PDB entry 1NOI | X-ray diffraction, 2.50 A resolution | chains A and B

== Chain A (and B) ==
Protein: Glycogen phosphorylase
From: Oryctolagus cuniculus
Notes: EC 2.4.1.1; chain B of this document is another copy of the same molecule, construct and numbering; everything in this record applies to it too
Reference sequence: P00489 (PHS2_RABIT); residues 1-842 here = UniProt positions 1-842
Chain sequence (842 residues; each row starts with the number of its first residue):
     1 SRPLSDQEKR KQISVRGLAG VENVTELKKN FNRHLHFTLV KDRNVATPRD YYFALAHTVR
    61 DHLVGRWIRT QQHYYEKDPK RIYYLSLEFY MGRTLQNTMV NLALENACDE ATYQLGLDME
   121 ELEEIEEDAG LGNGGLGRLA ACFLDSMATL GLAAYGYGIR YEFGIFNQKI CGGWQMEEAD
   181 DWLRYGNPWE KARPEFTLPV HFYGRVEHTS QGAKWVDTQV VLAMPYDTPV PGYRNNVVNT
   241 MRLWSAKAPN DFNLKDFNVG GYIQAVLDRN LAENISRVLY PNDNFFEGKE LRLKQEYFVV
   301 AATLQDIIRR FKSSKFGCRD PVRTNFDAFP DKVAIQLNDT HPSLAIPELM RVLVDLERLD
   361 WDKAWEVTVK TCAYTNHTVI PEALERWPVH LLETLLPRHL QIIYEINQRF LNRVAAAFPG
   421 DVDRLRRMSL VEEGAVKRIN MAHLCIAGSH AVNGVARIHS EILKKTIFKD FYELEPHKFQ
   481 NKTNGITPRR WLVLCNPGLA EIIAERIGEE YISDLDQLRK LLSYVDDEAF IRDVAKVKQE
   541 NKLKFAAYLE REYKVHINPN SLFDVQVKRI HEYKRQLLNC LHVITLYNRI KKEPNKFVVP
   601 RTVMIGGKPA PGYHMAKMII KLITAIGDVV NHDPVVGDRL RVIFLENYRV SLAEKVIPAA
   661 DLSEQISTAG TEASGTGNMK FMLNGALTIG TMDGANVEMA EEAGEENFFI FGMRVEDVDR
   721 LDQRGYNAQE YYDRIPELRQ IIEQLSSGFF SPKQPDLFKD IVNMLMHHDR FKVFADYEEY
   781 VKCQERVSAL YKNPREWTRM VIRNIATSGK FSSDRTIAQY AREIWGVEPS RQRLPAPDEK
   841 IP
Disordered / not traced: 1-9, 282-286, 839-842
Sequence notes: conflict I380 (Leu in P00489), P609 (Ala in P00489)
Covalently attached groups: pyridoxal phosphate (PLP) linked to K680
Residues lining bound ligands:
  - nojirimycine tetrazole (NTZ): G135, L136, L139, H377, T378, V455, N484, R569, Y573, E672, A673, S674, G675, T676
  - pyridoxal phosphate (PLP): Y90, N133, G134, G135, R138, W491, V567, K568, K574, Y648, R649, V650, A653, Q665, G675, T676, G677
Swiss-Prot annotation at these positions:
  - modified residue: S747 (Phosphoserine)

== How chain A and chain B interact ==
Residue-residue contacts (87; chain A residue first):
  R10(A) with R43(B), hydrogen bond (side chain-backbone); Y51(B), hydrogen bond; L115(B), hydrogen bond (backbone-backbone)
  K11(A) with R43(B), hydrogen bond (backbone-side chain)
  Q12(A) with K28(B); N32(B), hydrogen bond (backbone-side chain); Q114(B); L115(B)
  I13(A) with N32(B); L35(B), hydrophobic; H36(B); R43(B); L115(B)
  S14(A) with N32(B); H36(B)
  V15(A) with H36(B)
  L18(A) with N32(B); R33(B); F37(B)
  K28(A) with Q12(B)
  K29(A) with L18(B)
  N30(A) with R33(B), hydrogen bond
  N32(A) with Q12(B), hydrogen bond (side chain-backbone); I13(B); S14(B), hydrogen bond (side chain-backbone); L18(B)
  R33(A) with L18(B); K29(B); N30(B), hydrogen bond; R33(B); D61(B), salt bridge
  L35(A) with I13(B), hydrophobic
  H36(A) with I13(B); S14(B); V15(B); L18(B); I68(B)
  F37(A) with L18(B), hydrophobic; R60(B), hydrogen bond (backbone-side chain); D61(B); V64(B), hydrophobic; G65(B)
  T38(A) with K191(B)
  L39(A) with K191(B); R193(B), hydrogen bond (backbone-side chain)
  V40(A) with W67(B), hydrophobic; K191(B); R193(B), hydrogen bond (backbone-side chain)
  K41(A) with I68(B); R193(B); E195(B), salt bridge
  D42(A) with I68(B); Q72(B), hydrogen bond
  R43(A) with R10(B); K11(B), hydrogen bond (side chain-backbone); I13(B)
  N44(A) with Q72(B), hydrogen bond
  R60(A) with F37(B), hydrogen bond (side chain-backbone); V40(B)
  D61(A) with R33(B), salt bridge; F37(B)
  V64(A) with F37(B), hydrophobic
  W67(A) with V40(B), hydrophobic
  I68(A) with H36(B); K41(B); D42(B)
  Q72(A) with D42(B), hydrogen bond
  Q114(A) with Q12(B)
  L115(A) with R10(B), hydrogen bond (backbone-backbone); I13(B)
  G116(A) with R10(B), hydrogen bond (backbone-side chain)
  R184(A) with P194(B)
  Y185(A) with E195(B)
  K191(A) with T38(B); V40(B)
  R193(A) with L39(B), hydrogen bond (side chain-backbone); V40(B), hydrogen bond (side chain-backbone)
  P194(A) with R184(B)
  E195(A) with K41(B), salt bridge
  I263(A) with N270(B)
  V266(A) with V266(B), hydrophobic; N270(B)
  L267(A) with V266(B), hydrophobic
  N270(A) with V266(B); R269(B)
  R277(A) with R269(B)
  V278(A) with N253(B)
Interface residues without a listed pair, chain A (54 interface residues in all): H34, Y51, G65, L117, F163, D181, F196, N250, L254, R269, E273
Interface residues without a listed pair, chain B (55 interface residues in all): A19, F31, H34, N44, A46, L117, F163, E177, F196, K247, N250, I263, L267, E273, R277

== In short ==
54 residues of chain A face 55 of chain B across their interface; the contacts include 21 hydrogen bonds and 4
salt bridges. Polar pairs include R33(A)-D61(B), K41(A)-E195(B) and R10(A)-R43(B). Chain A binds nojirimycine
tetrazole. Pyridoxal phosphate is covalently linked to K680(A).
Both chains are Glycogen phosphorylase (Oryctolagus cuniculus). Entry 1NOI (Complex of glycogen phosphorylase
with a transition state analogue nojirimycin tetrazole and phosphate in the T ...) was determined by X-ray
diffraction (same publication as 1NOJ and 1NOK).
